8PH9 - chains J and A of the 8 polymer chains in the assembly; structure by electron microscopy, 3.00 A resolution.

[Chain J]
Molecule: DNA-directed RNA polymerase subunit beta'
From: Escherichia coli
Notes: EC 2.7.7.6
Reference sequence: P0A8T7 (RPOC_ECOLI); numbering as in UniProt (aligned over 2-1407)
Chain sequence (1416 residues; numbered 1 to 1416; the number before each row is that of its first residue):
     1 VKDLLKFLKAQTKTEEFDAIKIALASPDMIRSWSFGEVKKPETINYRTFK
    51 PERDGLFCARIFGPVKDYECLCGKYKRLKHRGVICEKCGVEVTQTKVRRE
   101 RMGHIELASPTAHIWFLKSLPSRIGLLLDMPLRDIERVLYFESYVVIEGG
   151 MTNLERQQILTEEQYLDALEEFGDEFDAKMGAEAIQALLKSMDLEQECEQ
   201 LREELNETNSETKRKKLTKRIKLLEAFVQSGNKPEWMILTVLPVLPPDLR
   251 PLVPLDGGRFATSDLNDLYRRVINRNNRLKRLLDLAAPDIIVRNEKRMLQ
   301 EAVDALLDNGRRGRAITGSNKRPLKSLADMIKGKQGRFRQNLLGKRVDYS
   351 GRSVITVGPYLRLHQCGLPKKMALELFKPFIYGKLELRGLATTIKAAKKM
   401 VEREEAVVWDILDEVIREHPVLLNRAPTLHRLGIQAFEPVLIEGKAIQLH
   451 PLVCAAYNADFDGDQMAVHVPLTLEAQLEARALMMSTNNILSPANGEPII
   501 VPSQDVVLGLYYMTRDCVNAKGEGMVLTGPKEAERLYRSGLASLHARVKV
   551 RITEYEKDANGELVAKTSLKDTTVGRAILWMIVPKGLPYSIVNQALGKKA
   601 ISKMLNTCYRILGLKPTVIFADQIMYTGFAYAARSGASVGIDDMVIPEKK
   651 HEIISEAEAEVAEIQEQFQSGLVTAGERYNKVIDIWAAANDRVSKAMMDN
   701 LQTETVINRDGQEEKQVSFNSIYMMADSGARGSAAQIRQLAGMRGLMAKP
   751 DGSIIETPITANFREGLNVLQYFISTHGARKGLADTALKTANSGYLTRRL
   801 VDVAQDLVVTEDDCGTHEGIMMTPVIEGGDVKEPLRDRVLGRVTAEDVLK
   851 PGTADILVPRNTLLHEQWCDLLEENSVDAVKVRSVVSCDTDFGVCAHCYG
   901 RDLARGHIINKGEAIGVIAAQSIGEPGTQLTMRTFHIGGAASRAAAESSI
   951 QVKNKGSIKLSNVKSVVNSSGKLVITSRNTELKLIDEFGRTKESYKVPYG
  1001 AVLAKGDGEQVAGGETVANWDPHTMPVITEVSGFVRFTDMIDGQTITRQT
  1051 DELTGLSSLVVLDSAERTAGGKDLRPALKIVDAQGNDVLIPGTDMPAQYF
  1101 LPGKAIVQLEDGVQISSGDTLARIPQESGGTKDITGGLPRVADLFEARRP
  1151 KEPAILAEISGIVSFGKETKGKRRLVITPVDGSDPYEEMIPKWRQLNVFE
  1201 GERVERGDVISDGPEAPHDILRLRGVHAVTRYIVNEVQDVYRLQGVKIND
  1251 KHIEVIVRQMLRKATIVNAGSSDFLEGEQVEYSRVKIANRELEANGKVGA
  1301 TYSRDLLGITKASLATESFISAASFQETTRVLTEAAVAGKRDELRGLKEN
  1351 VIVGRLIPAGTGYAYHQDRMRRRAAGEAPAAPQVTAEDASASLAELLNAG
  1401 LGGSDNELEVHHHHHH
Not modelled in the structure: 1-15, 937-943, 1128-1133, 1376-1416
Sequence notes: expression tag (1, 1408-1416)
Bound ions: Zn2+ site 1: Cys-70, Cys-72, Cys-85, Cys-88; Mg2+: Asp-460, Asp-462, Asp-464 (shared with 1 residue of chain R); Zn2+ site 2: Cys-814, Cys-888, Cys-895, Cys-898
Curated features (UniProtKB/Swiss-Prot):
  - binding site (Zn(2+)): Cys-70, Cys-72, Cys-85, Cys-88, Cys-814, Cys-888, Cys-895, Cys-898
  - binding site (Mg(2+)): Asp-460, Asp-462, Asp-464
  - modified residue: Lys-983 (N6-acetyllysine)
Reported in the primary citation:
  - binding site for non-template DNA (chain A): Arg-314, Lys-321

[Chain A]
Molecule: non-template DNA
Sequence (40 nucleotides; each row starts with the number of its first residue):
     1 CACCACCACGCGGGCGGTAGCGTGCTTTTTTCGATCTTCC
Not modelled in the structure: 1-4

[How chain J and chain A interact]
Residue-residue contacts - 20 pairs, chain J then chain A:
  Arg-133(J) with DT31(A), hydrogen bond to the phosphate; DC32(A), salt bridge to the phosphate
  Lys-216(J) with DT31(A), salt bridge to the phosphate
  Arg-271(J) with DG12(A), sugar contact
  Asn-274(J) with DC11(A), hydrogen bond to the phosphate
  Arg-275(J) with DG12(A), salt bridge to the phosphate
  Arg-314(J) with DG14(A), base contact; DC21(A), base contact
  Thr-317(J) with DG13(A), phosphate contact; DG14(A), phosphate contact
  Ser-319(J) with DG13(A), base contact
  Lys-321(J) with DG14(A), sugar contact; DC15(A), salt bridge to the phosphate
  Arg-1148(J) with DT27(A), hydrogen bond to the phosphate; DT28(A), salt bridge to the phosphate
  Thr-1169(J) with DT37(A), phosphate contact; DT38(A), phosphate contact
  Lys-1170(J) with DC36(A), phosphate contact; DT37(A), hydrogen bond to the phosphate
  Lys-1311(J) with DT29(A), salt bridge to the phosphate
Other interface residues (no listed pair), chain J (19 interface residues in all): Glu-42, Lys-219, Arg-270, Gly-318, Lys-1167, Arg-1174
Other interface residues (no listed pair), chain A (16 interface residues in all): DG10, DT30

[Overview]
The interface between chain J and chain A involves 19 residues on one side and 16 on the other; the contacts
include 4 hydrogen bonds and 6 salt bridges. Among the polar pairs are Arg-133(J)/DT31(A), Asn-274(J)/DC11(A)
and Arg-1148(J)/DT27(A). From the paper: a binding site for non-template DNA (chain A) at Arg-314(J) and
Lys-321(J).
Chain J is DNA-directed RNA polymerase subunit beta' (Escherichia coli) and chain A is non-template DNA; the
structure, E. coli RNA polymerase paused at ops site (non-complementary scaffold), was determined by electron
microscopy together with 8PEN, 8PFG, 8PFJ, 8PHK, 8PIB, 8PID, 8PIL and 8PIM from the same study.
